PDB entry 1P78 | X-ray diffraction, 2.25 A resolution | chains A and B of the 4 polymer chains in the assembly

== Chain A (and B) ==
Molecule: DNA-binding protein HU
From: Anabaena sp
Notes: chain B of this document is another copy of the same molecule, construct and numbering; everything in this record applies to it too
UniProtKB: P05514 (DBH_ANASP); numbering as in UniProt (aligned over 1-94)
Amino-acid sequence (94 residues; each row starts with the number of its first residue):
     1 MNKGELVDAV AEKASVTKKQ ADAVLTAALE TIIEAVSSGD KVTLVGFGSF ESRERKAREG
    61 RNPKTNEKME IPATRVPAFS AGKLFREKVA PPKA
Not modelled in the structure: 93-94
Reported in the primary citation:
  - binding site for the 21-nt DNA strand: Arg-61
  - contacts within the chain: Lys-3/Thr-26 (hydrogen bond)

== How chain A and chain B interact ==
Contacting residue pairs (81; chain A residue first):
  Met-1(A) / Thr-31(B)
  Met-1(A) / Asp-40(B)  hydrogen bond (backbone-side chain)
  Met-1(A) / Lys-41(B)  hydrogen bond (backbone-backbone)
  Met-1(A) / Val-42(B)
  Met-1(A) / Thr-43(B)  hydrogen bond (backbone-backbone)
  Asn-2(A) / Thr-43(B)
  Lys-3(A) / Thr-43(B)  hydrogen bond (backbone-backbone)
  Lys-3(A) / Leu-44(B)
  Leu-6(A) / Ala-28(B)
  Leu-6(A) / Thr-31(B)
  Leu-6(A) / Ile-32(B)  hydrophobic
  Leu-6(A) / Leu-44(B)  hydrophobic
  Ala-9(A) / Thr-31(B)
  Val-10(A) / Val-24(B)
  Val-10(A) / Ala-27(B)  hydrophobic
  Val-10(A) / Ala-28(B)  hydrophobic
  Lys-13(A) / Ala-27(B)
  Lys-13(A) / Glu-30(B)
  Lys-13(A) / Thr-31(B)  hydrogen bond
  Ala-14(A) / Ala-23(B)
  Ala-14(A) / Val-24(B)
  Ala-23(A) / Ala-14(B)
  Val-24(A) / Val-10(B)  hydrophobic
  Val-24(A) / Ala-14(B)  hydrophobic
  Val-24(A) / Val-16(B)  hydrophobic
  Val-24(A) / Val-24(B)  hydrophobic
  Leu-25(A) / Ala-28(B)  hydrophobic
  Ala-27(A) / Val-10(B)  hydrophobic
  Ala-27(A) / Lys-13(B)
  Ala-28(A) / Val-10(B)  hydrophobic
  Ala-28(A) / Leu-25(B)  hydrophobic
  Leu-29(A) / Phe-47(B)
  Thr-31(A) / Leu-6(B)
  Thr-31(A) / Lys-13(B)  hydrogen bond
  Ile-32(A) / Phe-47(B)  hydrophobic
  Ile-33(A) / Gly-46(B)
  Ile-33(A) / Phe-47(B)  hydrophobic
  Ile-33(A) / Phe-85(B)  hydrophobic
  Ile-33(A) / Lys-88(B)
  Val-36(A) / Phe-85(B)  hydrophobic
  Ser-37(A) / Lys-88(B)
  Ser-37(A) / Val-89(B)
  Asp-40(A) / Met-1(B)  hydrogen bond (side chain-backbone)
  Lys-41(A) / Met-1(B)  hydrogen bond (backbone-backbone)
  Val-42(A) / Met-1(B)
  Thr-43(A) / Met-1(B)  hydrogen bond (backbone-backbone)
  Thr-43(A) / Asn-2(B)
  Thr-43(A) / Lys-3(B)  hydrogen bond (backbone-backbone)
  Leu-44(A) / Lys-3(B)
  Leu-44(A) / Leu-6(B)  hydrophobic
  Phe-47(A) / Leu-29(B)
  Phe-47(A) / Ile-32(B)  hydrophobic
  Phe-47(A) / Ile-33(B)  hydrophobic
  Phe-47(A) / Phe-50(B)  hydrophobic
  Phe-50(A) / Phe-47(B)  hydrophobic
  Phe-50(A) / Phe-50(B)  hydrophobic
  Phe-50(A) / Phe-79(B)  hydrophobic
  Ser-52(A) / Val-89(B)
  Thr-74(A) / Ala-90(B)
  Arg-75(A) / Val-89(B)
  Arg-75(A) / Ala-90(B)
  Val-76(A) / Val-89(B)
  Pro-77(A) / Ala-81(B)  hydrophobic
  Pro-77(A) / Phe-85(B)  hydrophobic
  Pro-77(A) / Val-89(B)
  Phe-79(A) / Phe-79(B)  hydrophobic
  Ala-81(A) / Pro-77(B)  hydrophobic
  Phe-85(A) / Ile-33(B)  hydrophobic
  Phe-85(A) / Val-36(B)  hydrophobic
  Phe-85(A) / Pro-77(B)  hydrophobic
  Lys-88(A) / Ile-33(B)
  Lys-88(A) / Glu-34(B)  salt bridge
  Lys-88(A) / Ser-37(B)  hydrogen bond (backbone-side chain)
  Val-89(A) / Val-36(B)  hydrophobic
  Val-89(A) / Ser-37(B)  hydrogen bond (backbone-side chain)
  Val-89(A) / Ser-52(B)
  Val-89(A) / Arg-75(B)
  Val-89(A) / Val-76(B)
  Val-89(A) / Pro-77(B)
  Ala-90(A) / Thr-74(B)
  Ala-90(A) / Arg-75(B)
Interface residues without a listed pair, chain A (44 interface residues in all): Val-16, Gln-20, Ala-21, Glu-34, Ala-35, Leu-84, Arg-86
Interface residues without a listed pair, chain B (46 interface residues in all): Ala-9, Gln-20, Ala-21, Ala-35, Val-45, Arg-86

== In short ==
44 residues of chain A and 46 residues of chain B are in contact, with 12 hydrogen bonds and 1 salt bridge.
Polar contacts include Lys-88(A)/Glu-34(B), Met-1(A)/Asp-40(B) and Lys-13(A)/Thr-31(B). From the paper: a
binding site for the 21-nt DNA strand at Arg-61(A); contacts within the chain involving Lys-3(A) and
Thr-26(A).
Both chains are DNA-binding protein HU (Anabaena sp). Entry 1P78 (Anabaena HU-DNA cocrystal structure (AHU2))
was determined by X-ray diffraction (same publication as 1P51 and 1P71).
